Entry 5A5E (X-ray diffraction, 1.84 A resolution); this record covers chain A.

== Chain A ==
Name: Udp-N-acetylmuramoylalanine--D-glutamate ligase
From: Escherichia coli K-12
Notes: EC 6.3.2.9
UniProt: P14900 (MURD_ECOLI); residues 1-437 here correspond to UniProt positions 2-438 (UniProt number = residue number + 1)
Amino-acid sequence (437 residues; numbered 1 to 437; the number before each row is that of its first residue):
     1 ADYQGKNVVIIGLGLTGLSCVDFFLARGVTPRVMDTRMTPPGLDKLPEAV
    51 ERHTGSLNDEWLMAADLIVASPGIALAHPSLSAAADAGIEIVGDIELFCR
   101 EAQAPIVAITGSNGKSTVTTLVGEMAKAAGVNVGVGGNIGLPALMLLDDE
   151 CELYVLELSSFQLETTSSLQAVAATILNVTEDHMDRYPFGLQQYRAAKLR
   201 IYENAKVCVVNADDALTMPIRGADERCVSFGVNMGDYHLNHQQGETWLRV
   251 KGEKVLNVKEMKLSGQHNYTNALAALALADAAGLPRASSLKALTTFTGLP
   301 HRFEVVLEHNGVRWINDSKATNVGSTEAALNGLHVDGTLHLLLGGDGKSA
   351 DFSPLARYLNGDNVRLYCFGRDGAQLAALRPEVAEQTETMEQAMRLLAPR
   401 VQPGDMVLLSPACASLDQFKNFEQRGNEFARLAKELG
Unresolved in the structure: 181-186
UniProt features mapped onto this chain:
  - binding site (ATP): G111 to T117
Disulfides: C208-C227
Bound ions: Ni2+: E253, H309
Reported in the primary citation:
  - conformationally variable residues (domain motion, order/disorder transition, side-chain flip): T180 to Y187, T294 to E304
  - post-translational modification sites: K198
  - allosteric site: T294, T295, H301, R302, E304 (proposed by the authors, not directly observed)

== Overview ==
E253 and H309 form the Ni2+ site. UniProt lists 7 ATP-binding residues. The paper reports an allosteric site
at T294, T295 and H301 among others; a modification site at K198.
Chain A is Udp-N-acetylmuramoylalanine--D-glutamate ligase (Escherichia coli K-12); the structure, Crystal
structure of murd ligase from escherichia coli, was determined by X-ray diffraction together with 5A5F from
the same study.
